8W0U - chains A and C of the 4 polymer chains in the assembly; structure by X-ray diffraction, 2.80 A resolution.

== Chain A (and C) ==
Protein: Long-chain specific acyl-CoA dehydrogenase, mitochondrial
From: Homo sapiens
Notes: EC 1.3.8.8; chain C of this document is another copy of the same molecule, construct and numbering; everything in this record applies to it too
Reference sequence: P28330 (ACADL_HUMAN); residue numbers follow UniProt; this construct covers 31-430
Chain sequence (400 residues; each row starts with the number of its first residue):
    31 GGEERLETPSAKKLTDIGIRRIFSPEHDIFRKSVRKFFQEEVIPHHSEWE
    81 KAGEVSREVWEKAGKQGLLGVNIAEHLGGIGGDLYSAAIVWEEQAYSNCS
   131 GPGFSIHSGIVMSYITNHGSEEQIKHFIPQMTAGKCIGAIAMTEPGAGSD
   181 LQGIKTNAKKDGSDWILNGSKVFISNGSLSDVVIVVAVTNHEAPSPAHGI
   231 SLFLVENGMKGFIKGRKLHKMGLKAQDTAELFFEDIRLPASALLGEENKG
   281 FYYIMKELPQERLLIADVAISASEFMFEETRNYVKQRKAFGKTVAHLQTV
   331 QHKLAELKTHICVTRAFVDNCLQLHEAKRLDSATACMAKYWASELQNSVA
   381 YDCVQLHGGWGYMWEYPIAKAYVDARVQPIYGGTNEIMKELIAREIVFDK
Disordered / not traced: 31-32 (chain C: 31-32, 430)
Swiss-Prot annotation at these positions:
  - active site: Glu291 (Proton acceptor)
  - binding site (FAD): Ile170 to Ser179, Phe203 to Ser205, Arg317, Gln328, Gln385 to Gly389, Thr414 to Glu416
  - binding site (substrate): Ser179, Ala227, His228, Tyr282, Pro289 to Arg292, Gly412, Gly413
  - modified residue: Lys42 (N6-acetyllysine), Ser54 (Phosphoserine), Lys66 (N6-acetyllysine), Lys81 (N6-acetyllysine), Lys92 (N6-acetyllysine), Lys95 (N6-acetyllysine), Lys165 (N6-succinyllysine), Lys240 (N6-succinyllysine), Lys254 (N6-acetyllysine), Lys279 (N6-acetyllysine), Lys318 (N6-acetyllysine), Lys322 (N6-acetyllysine), Lys358 (N6-acetyllysine), Ser362 (Phosphoserine)
  - mutagenesis: Glu291 (E291Q: Loss of long-chain-acyl-CoA dehydrogenase activity. No effect on protein abundance. No effect on solubility. No effect on substrate binding)
Ligand contacts:
  - acetoacetyl-coenzyme A (CAA): Ile136, Ile170, Met172, Thr173, Gly178, Ser179, Leu181, Gln182, Ser225, His228, Phe281, Tyr282, Met285, Leu288, Glu291, Arg292, Ile295, Tyr411, Gly412, Gly413, Ile417, Leu421, Arg424
  - FAD (flavin-adenine dinucleotide), molecule 1: Ile136, Ile170, Ala171, Met172, Thr173, Ala177, Gly178, Ser179, Val202, Phe203, Ile204, Ser205, Leu253, Thr258, Val407, Ile410, Tyr411, Gly412, Gly413, Thr414, Glu416, Ile417, Glu420
  - FAD, molecule 2: Arg317, Phe320, Val324, Leu327, Thr329, Gln385, Leu386, His387, Gly388, Gly389, Trp390, Tyr392
What the authors report for this chain:
  - catalytic residues: Glu291
  - conformationally variable residues (side-chain flip): His228, Tyr282, Arg424
  - binding site for acetoacetyl-coenzyme A: His228, Tyr282, Arg424
  - contacts within the chain: His228-Tyr282 (hydrogen bond)
  - mutagenesis - K333Q: decreased catalytic activity (citing earlier work)
  - mutagenesis - K333Q: decreased stability (citing earlier work)
  - post-translational modification sites: Lys42, Lys318, Lys322 (citing earlier work)

== Interface between chain A and chain C ==
Residue-residue contacts - 75 pairs, chain A then chain C:
  Glu34(A) - Arg359(C)  salt bridge
  Arg35(A) - Arg359(C)  hydrogen bond (backbone-side chain)
  Pro39(A) - Thr364(C)
  Pro39(A) - Met367(C)  hydrophobic
  Ser40(A) - Asp361(C)  hydrogen bond
  Ser40(A) - Thr364(C)
  Arg51(A) - Asn350(C)  hydrogen bond
  Phe307(A) - Ile426(C)  hydrophobic
  Arg311(A) - Glu425(C)  hydrogen bond (side chain-backbone)
  Arg311(A) - Ile426(C)  hydrogen bond (side chain-backbone)
  Lys315(A) - Ile426(C)
  Lys315(A) - Val427(C)
  Lys315(A) - Asp429(C)  salt bridge
  Ala325(A) - Val427(C)
  Gln328(A) - Glu420(C)
  Gln331(A) - Ala423(C)
  Gln331(A) - Val427(C)
  Gln331(A) - Phe428(C)
  His332(A) - Glu416(C)
  His332(A) - Lys419(C)
  His332(A) - Glu420(C)
  Leu334(A) - Ile426(C)
  Leu334(A) - Val427(C)  hydrophobic
  Ala335(A) - Lys419(C)
  Ala335(A) - Ile426(C)  hydrophobic
  Glu336(A) - Tyr370(C)
  Lys338(A) - Ile426(C)
  Thr339(A) - Met367(C)
  Thr339(A) - Tyr370(C)
  Thr339(A) - Trp371(C)
  Thr339(A) - Ile422(C)
  His340(A) - Trp371(C)
  Cys342(A) - Met367(C)  hydrophobic
  Val343(A) - Val343(C)  hydrophobic
  Val343(A) - Phe347(C)  hydrophobic
  Val343(A) - Trp371(C)
  Ala346(A) - Phe347(C)  hydrophobic
  Phe347(A) - Cys342(C)
  Phe347(A) - Val343(C)  hydrophobic
  Phe347(A) - Ala346(C)  hydrophobic
  Asn350(A) - Glu37(C)
  Asn350(A) - Arg51(C)  hydrogen bond
  Gln353(A) - Arg51(C)  hydrogen bond
  Leu354(A) - Arg51(C)
  Arg359(A) - Glu34(C)  salt bridge
  Arg359(A) - Arg35(C)
  Asp361(A) - Ser40(C)  hydrogen bond
  Thr364(A) - Pro39(C)
  Thr364(A) - Ser40(C)  hydrogen bond
  Met367(A) - Lys338(C)
  Met367(A) - Thr339(C)
  Met367(A) - Cys342(C)  hydrophobic
  Tyr370(A) - Glu336(C)
  Tyr370(A) - Thr339(C)
  Trp371(A) - Thr339(C)
  Trp371(A) - His340(C)
  Glu416(A) - His332(C)
  Lys419(A) - His332(C)
  Lys419(A) - Ala335(C)
  Lys419(A) - Glu336(C)  salt bridge
  Glu420(A) - Gln328(C)  hydrogen bond
  Glu420(A) - Gln331(C)
  Glu420(A) - His332(C)  salt bridge
  Ile422(A) - Ala335(C)  hydrophobic
  Ile422(A) - Thr339(C)
  Ala423(A) - Gln331(C)
  Glu425(A) - Arg311(C)
  Ile426(A) - Phe307(C)  hydrophobic
  Ile426(A) - Arg311(C)  hydrogen bond (backbone-side chain)
  Ile426(A) - Lys315(C)  hydrogen bond (backbone-side chain)
  Ile426(A) - Leu334(C)  hydrophobic
  Ile426(A) - Lys338(C)
  Val427(A) - Lys315(C)
  Val427(A) - Ala325(C)
  Asp429(A) - Lys315(C)  salt bridge
Also at the interface, not in a pair above, chain A (45 interface residues in all): Leu36, Glu37, His326, Thr344, Phe428
Also at the interface, not in a pair above, chain C (43 interface residues in all): Thr344, Gln353, Leu354

== Summary ==
The interface between chain A and chain C involves 45 residues on one side and 43 on the other; the contacts
include 12 hydrogen bonds and 6 salt bridges. Polar contacts include Glu34(A)-Arg359(C), Lys315(A)-Asp429(C)
and Lys419(A)-Glu336(C). The paper reports the catalytic residue Glu291(A); K333Q of chain A reduces catalytic
activity.
Both chains are Long-chain specific acyl-CoA dehydrogenase, mitochondrial (Homo sapiens). Entry 8W0U (Human
LCAD complexed with Acetoacetyl Coenzyme A) was determined by X-ray diffraction (same publication as 8W0T and
8W0Z).
